Entry 6LSN (X-ray diffraction, 2.44 A resolution); this record covers chains B and C of the 6 polymer chains in the assembly.

Chain B:
Molecule: Tubulin beta chain
Source organism: Sus scrofa
Reference sequence: A0A287AGU7 (A0A287AGU7_PIG); the author numbering skips numbers that UniProt does not, so the offset changes along the chain: 1-42 = UniProt 1-42; 45-360 = UniProt 43-358; 369-455 = UniProt 359-445
Sequence (445 residues; each row starts with the number of its first residue; note: 10 numbers in that range are skipped by the numbering (no residue carries them; nothing is unmodelled there)):
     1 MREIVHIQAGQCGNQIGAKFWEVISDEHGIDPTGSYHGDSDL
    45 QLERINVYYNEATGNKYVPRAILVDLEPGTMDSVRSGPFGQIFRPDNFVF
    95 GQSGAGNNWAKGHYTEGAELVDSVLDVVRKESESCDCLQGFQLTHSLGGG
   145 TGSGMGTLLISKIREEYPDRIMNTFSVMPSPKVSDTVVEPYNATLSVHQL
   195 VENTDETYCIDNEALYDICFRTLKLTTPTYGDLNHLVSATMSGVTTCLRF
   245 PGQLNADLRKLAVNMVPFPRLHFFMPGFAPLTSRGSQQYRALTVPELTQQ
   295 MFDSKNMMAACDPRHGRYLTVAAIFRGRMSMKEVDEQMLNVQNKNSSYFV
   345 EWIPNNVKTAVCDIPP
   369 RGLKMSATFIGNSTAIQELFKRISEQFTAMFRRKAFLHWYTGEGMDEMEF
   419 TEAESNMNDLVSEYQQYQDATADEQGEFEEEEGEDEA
Disordered / not traced: 1, 279-281, 439-455

Chain C:
Molecule: Tubulin alpha-1B chain
Source organism: Sus scrofa
Reference sequence: Q2XVP4 (TBA1B_PIG); residues 1-450 here = UniProt positions 1-450
Sequence (450 residues; numbered 1 to 450; the number before each row is that of its first residue):
     1 MRECISIHVGQAGVQIGNACWELYCLEHGIQPDGQMPSDKTIGGGDDSFN
    51 TFFSETGAGKHVPRAVFVDLEPTVIDEVRTGTYRQLFHPEQLITGKEDAA
   101 NNYARGHYTIGKEIIDLVLDRIRKLADQCTGLQGFLVFHSFGGGTGSGFT
   151 SLLMERLSVDYGKKSKLEFSIYPAPQVSTAVVEPYNSILTTHTTLEHSDC
   201 AFMVDNEAIYDICRRNLDIERPTYTNLNRLISQIVSSITASLRFDGALNV
   251 DLTEFQTNLVPYPRIHFPLATYAPVISAEKAYHEQLSVAEITNACFEPAN
   301 QMVKCDPRHGKYMACCLLYRGDVVPKDVNAAIATIKTKRSIQFVDWCPTG
   351 FKVGINYQPPTVVPGGDLAKVQRAVCMLSNTTAIAEAWARLDHKFDLMYA
   401 KRAFVHWYVGEGMEEGEFSEAREDMAALEKDYEEVGVDSVEGEGEEEGEE
Disordered / not traced: 441-450
Curated features (UniProtKB/Swiss-Prot):
  - motif: Met1 to Cys4 (MREC motif)
  - active site: Glu254
  - binding site (GTP): Gly10, Gln11, Ala12, Gln15, Glu71, Ala99, Ser140, Gly143, Gly144, Thr145, Gly146, Thr179, Glu183, Asn206, Tyr224, Asn228, Leu252
  - binding site (Mg(2+)): Glu71
  - modified residue: Lys40 (N6,N6,N6-trimethyllysine), Ser48 (Phosphoserine), Ser232 (Phosphoserine), Tyr282 (3'-nitrotyrosine), Arg339 (Omega-N-methylarginine), Ser439 (Phosphoserine), Glu443 (5-glutamyl polyglutamate), Glu445 (5-glutamyl polyglutamate)
  - cross-link (Glycyl lysine isopeptide (Lys-Gly)): Lys326 (interchain with G-Cter in ubiquitin), Lys370 (interchain with G-Cter in ubiquitin)

How chain B and chain C interact:
Pairs across the interface - 39 pairs, chain B then chain C:
  Ser97(B) - Arg2(C)  hydrogen bond (backbone-side chain)
  Asn101(B) - Glu254(C)
  Asp179(B) - Glu254(C)
  Asp179(B) - Lys352(C)  hydrogen bond (backbone-side chain)
  Thr180(B) - Glu254(C)
  Thr180(B) - Asn258(C)
  Val181(B) - Asn258(C)  hydrogen bond (backbone-side chain)
  Val181(B) - Pro348(C)  hydrophobic
  Thr221(B) - Pro325(C)
  Thr221(B) - Lys326(C)
  Thr221(B) - Asn329(C)
  Ala397(B) - Trp346(C)
  Met398(B) - Trp346(C)
  Arg400(B) - Asp345(C)  salt bridge
  Arg400(B) - Ser439(C)  hydrogen bond
  Arg401(B) - Tyr262(C)  hydrogen bond (backbone-side chain)
  Arg401(B) - Asp345(C)  salt bridge
  Arg401(B) - Trp346(C)
  Arg401(B) - Glu434(C)  hydrogen bond (side chain-backbone)
  Arg401(B) - Val435(C)
  Arg401(B) - Val437(C)  hydrogen bond (side chain-backbone)
  Arg401(B) - Asp438(C)
  Arg401(B) - Ser439(C)  hydrogen bond
  Lys402(B) - Tyr262(C)
  Ala403(B) - Pro261(C)
  Ala403(B) - Tyr262(C)
  Ala403(B) - Trp346(C)  hydrophobic
  Phe404(B) - Thr257(C)
  Phe404(B) - Asn258(C)
  Phe404(B) - Val260(C)
  Phe404(B) - Pro261(C)  hydrogen bond (backbone-backbone)
  Phe404(B) - Trp346(C)  hydrophobic
  His406(B) - Val260(C)  hydrogen bond (side chain-backbone)
  His406(B) - Pro261(C)
  His406(B) - Tyr262(C)
  His406(B) - Pro263(C)
  Trp407(B) - Gln256(C)
  Trp407(B) - Thr257(C)  hydrogen bond (side chain-backbone)
  Trp407(B) - Val260(C)  hydrogen bond (side chain-backbone)
Interface residues without a listed pair, chain B (20 interface residues in all): Gln96, Gly100, Val182, Thr220, Leu405
Interface residues without a listed pair, chain C (22 interface residues in all): Cys347

Overview:
20 residues of chain B and 22 residues of chain C are in contact, with 12 hydrogen bonds and 2 salt bridges.
Among the polar pairs are Arg400(B)-Asp345(C), Arg401(B)-Asp345(C) and Ser97(B)-Arg2(C).
Here chain B is Tubulin beta chain and chain C is Tubulin alpha-1B chain, both from Sus scrofa. Entry 6LSN
(Crystal structure of tubulin-inhibitor complex) was determined by X-ray diffraction.
